Entry 3INL (X-ray diffraction, 1.86 A resolution); this record covers chains C and D of the 4 polymer chains in the assembly.

Chain C (and D):
Molecule: Aldehyde dehydrogenase, mitochondrial
From: Homo sapiens
Notes: EC 1.2.1.3; chain D of this document is another copy of the same molecule, construct and numbering; everything in this record applies to it too
UniProtKB: P05091 (ALDH2_HUMAN); residues 1-500 here correspond to UniProt positions 18-517 (UniProt number = residue number + 17)
Sequence (500 residues; each row starts with the number of its first residue):
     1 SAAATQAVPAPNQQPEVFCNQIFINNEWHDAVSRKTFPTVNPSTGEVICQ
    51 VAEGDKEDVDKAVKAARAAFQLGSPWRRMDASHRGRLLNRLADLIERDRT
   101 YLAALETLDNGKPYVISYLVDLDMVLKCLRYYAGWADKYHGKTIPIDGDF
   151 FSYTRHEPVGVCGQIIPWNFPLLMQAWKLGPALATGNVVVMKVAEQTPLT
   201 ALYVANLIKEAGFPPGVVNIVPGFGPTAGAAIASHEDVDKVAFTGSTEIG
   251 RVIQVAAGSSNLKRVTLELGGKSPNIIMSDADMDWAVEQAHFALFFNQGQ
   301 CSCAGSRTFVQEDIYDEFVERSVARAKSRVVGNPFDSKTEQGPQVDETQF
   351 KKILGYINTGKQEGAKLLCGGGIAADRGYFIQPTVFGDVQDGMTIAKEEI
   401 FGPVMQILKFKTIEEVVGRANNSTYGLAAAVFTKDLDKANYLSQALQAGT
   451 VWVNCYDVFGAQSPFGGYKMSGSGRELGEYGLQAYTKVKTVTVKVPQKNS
Disordered / not traced: 1-6
Sequence notes: engineered mutation Ser302 (Cys319 in P05091), Lys487 (Glu504 in P05091)
Bound ions: Na+: Thr39, Val40, Asp109, Gln196
Residues lining bound ligands: Alda-1 (BXB; N-(1,3-benzodioxol-5-ylmethyl)-2,6-dichlorobenzamide): Val120, Met124, Phe170, Leu173, Trp177, Phe292, Phe296, Cys301, Cys303, Tyr456, Asp457, Val458, Phe459
Reported in the primary citation:
  - binding site for Alda-1: Val120, Met124, Phe170, Leu173, Trp177, Phe292, Phe296, Asp457, Val458, Phe459
  - disease-associated variants - E487K (200-fold): decreased catalytic activity on NAD+ (citing earlier work)
  - catalytic residues: Glu268 (citing earlier work)

Interface between chain C and chain D:
Pairs across the interface (114; chain C residue first):
  Leu72(C) - Ala445(D)  hydrophobic
  Lys127(C) - Asp147(D)  salt bridge
  Lys142(C) - Glu479(D)  salt bridge
  Lys142(C) - Tyr480(D)
  Ile144(C) - Gln462(D)
  Ile144(C) - Ser463(D)
  Ile144(C) - Pro464(D)
  Ile146(C) - Gly460(D)
  Ile146(C) - Gln462(D)
  Ile146(C) - Ser463(D)
  Asp147(C) - Lys127(D)  salt bridge
  Asp147(C) - Gln462(D)
  Phe150(C) - Cys455(D)  hydrophobic
  Phe150(C) - Val458(D)  hydrophobic
  Ser152(C) - Ser463(D)  hydrogen bond
  Tyr153(C) - Ser443(D)
  Thr154(C) - Pro464(D)
  Thr154(C) - Tyr480(D)  hydrogen bond
  Arg155(C) - Gln444(D)
  His156(C) - Tyr480(D)  hydrogen bond
  Glu157(C) - Tyr468(D)  hydrogen bond
  Thr247(C) - Leu262(D)
  Arg251(C) - Ser260(D)  hydrogen bond (side chain-backbone)
  Arg251(C) - Leu262(D)
  Gln254(C) - Gly258(D)
  Gln254(C) - Leu262(D)
  Gln254(C) - Lys263(D)
  Val255(C) - Gly258(D)
  Gly258(C) - Arg251(D)
  Ser259(C) - Arg251(D)
  Ser259(C) - Val255(D)
  Ser260(C) - Arg251(D)  hydrogen bond (backbone-side chain)
  Asn261(C) - Met470(D)
  Leu262(C) - Gln254(D)
  Leu262(C) - Leu267(D)  hydrophobic
  Leu262(C) - Leu269(D)  hydrophobic
  Leu262(C) - Met470(D)  hydrophobic
  Leu269(C) - Leu262(D)  hydrophobic
  Trp285(C) - Lys494(D)
  Ser443(C) - Lys489(D)  hydrogen bond (backbone-side chain)
  Ser443(C) - Val491(D)
  Gln444(C) - Arg155(D)
  Gln444(C) - Glu157(D)
  Gln444(C) - Lys489(D)  hydrogen bond (backbone-side chain)
  Ala445(C) - Leu72(D)  hydrophobic
  Leu446(C) - Lys489(D)  hydrogen bond (backbone-side chain)
  Ala448(C) - Lys489(D)
  Gly449(C) - Val488(D)
  Gly449(C) - Lys489(D)
  Gly449(C) - Thr490(D)  hydrogen bond (backbone-backbone)
  Thr450(C) - Thr490(D)
  Val451(C) - Thr490(D)  hydrogen bond (backbone-backbone)
  Val451(C) - Val491(D)
  Val451(C) - Thr492(D)  hydrogen bond (backbone-backbone)
  Trp452(C) - Thr492(D)
  Val453(C) - Thr492(D)  hydrogen bond (backbone-backbone)
  Val453(C) - Val493(D)
  Val453(C) - Lys494(D)  hydrogen bond (backbone-backbone)
  Asn454(C) - Lys494(D)
  Cys455(C) - Phe150(D)  hydrophobic
  Cys455(C) - Thr492(D)
  Val458(C) - Phe150(D)  hydrophobic
  Val458(C) - Thr492(D)
  Gly460(C) - Ile146(D)
  Gln462(C) - Ile144(D)
  Gln462(C) - Ile146(D)
  Gln462(C) - Asp147(D)
  Ser463(C) - Ile144(D)
  Ser463(C) - Ile146(D)
  Ser463(C) - Ser152(D)  hydrogen bond
  Ser463(C) - Thr490(D)
  Pro464(C) - Ile144(D)
  Pro464(C) - Thr154(D)
  Pro464(C) - Thr490(D)  hydrogen bond (backbone-side chain)
  Tyr468(C) - Glu157(D)  hydrogen bond
  Tyr468(C) - Lys487(D)
  Tyr468(C) - Val488(D)
  Tyr468(C) - Lys489(D)
  Met470(C) - Asn261(D)
  Met470(C) - Leu262(D)  hydrophobic
  Arg475(C) - Val488(D)  hydrogen bond (side chain-backbone)
  Glu479(C) - Lys142(D)  salt bridge
  Tyr480(C) - Lys142(D)
  Tyr480(C) - Thr154(D)  hydrogen bond
  Tyr480(C) - His156(D)  hydrogen bond
  Tyr480(C) - Val488(D)  hydrophobic
  Gln483(C) - Gln483(D)
  Lys487(C) - Tyr468(D)
  Lys487(C) - Arg475(D)
  Val488(C) - Gly449(D)
  Val488(C) - Tyr468(D)
  Val488(C) - Arg475(D)  hydrogen bond (backbone-side chain)
  Val488(C) - Tyr480(D)  hydrophobic
  Lys489(C) - Ser443(D)  hydrogen bond (side chain-backbone)
  Lys489(C) - Gln444(D)  hydrogen bond (side chain-backbone)
  Lys489(C) - Leu446(D)  hydrogen bond (side chain-backbone)
  Lys489(C) - Ala448(D)
  Lys489(C) - Gly449(D)
  Lys489(C) - Tyr468(D)
  Thr490(C) - Gly449(D)  hydrogen bond (backbone-backbone)
  Thr490(C) - Thr450(D)
  Thr490(C) - Val451(D)  hydrogen bond (backbone-backbone)
  Thr490(C) - Ser463(D)
  Thr490(C) - Pro464(D)  hydrogen bond (side chain-backbone)
  Val491(C) - Val451(D)
  Thr492(C) - Val451(D)  hydrogen bond (backbone-backbone)
  Thr492(C) - Trp452(D)
  Thr492(C) - Val453(D)  hydrogen bond (backbone-backbone)
  Thr492(C) - Cys455(D)
  Thr492(C) - Val458(D)
  Val493(C) - Val453(D)
  Lys494(C) - Trp285(D)
  Lys494(C) - Val453(D)  hydrogen bond (backbone-backbone)
  Lys494(C) - Asn454(D)
Interface residues without a listed pair, chain C (63 interface residues in all): Gly141, Pro145, Gly250, Ala257, Lys263, Leu267, Asn440, Phe459
Interface residues without a listed pair, chain D (60 interface residues in all): Gly141, Pro145, Tyr153, Ser259, Asn440, Phe459

Summary:
The interface between chain C and chain D involves 63 residues on one side and 60 on the other, with 30
hydrogen bonds and 4 salt bridges. Polar contacts include Lys127(C)-Asp147(D), Lys142(C)-Glu479(D) and
Ser152(C)-Ser463(D). Bound to chain C: Alda-1. The paper reports the catalytic residue Glu268(C); E487K of
chain C reduces catalytic activity on NAD+.
Both chains are Aldehyde dehydrogenase, mitochondrial (Homo sapiens). Entry 3INL (Human Mitochondrial Aldehyde
Dehydrogenase Asian Variant, ALDH2*2, complexed with agonist Alda-1) was determined by X-ray diffraction,
deposited together with 3INJ.
